Entry 1FFB (X-ray diffraction, 1.75 A resolution); this record covers chain A.

[Chain A]
Protein: Cutinase
Source organism: Nectria haematococca mpVI
Notes: EC 3.1.1.3
Reference sequence: P00590 (CUTI1_FUSSO); residues 1-214 here correspond to UniProt positions 17-230 (UniProt number = residue number + 16)
Sequence (214 residues; row label = number of the first residue in the row):
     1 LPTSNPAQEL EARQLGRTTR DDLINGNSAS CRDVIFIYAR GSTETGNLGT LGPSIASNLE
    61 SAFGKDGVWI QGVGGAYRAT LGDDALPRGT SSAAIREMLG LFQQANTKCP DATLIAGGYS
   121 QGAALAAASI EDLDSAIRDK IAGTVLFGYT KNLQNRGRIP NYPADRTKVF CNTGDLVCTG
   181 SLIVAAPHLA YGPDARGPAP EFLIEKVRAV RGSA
Disordered / not traced: 1-16, 214
Construct notes: engineered mutation Asp84 (Asn100 in P00590)
Disulfide bonds: Cys31-Cys109, Cys171-Cys178
Swiss-Prot annotation at these positions:
  - active site: Ser120 (Nucleophile), Asp175, His188 (Proton donor/acceptor)
  - site (Transition state stabilizer): Ser42, Gln121
  - modified residue: Gly16 (N-D-glucuronoyl glycine)

[Summary]
Curated annotation (UniProt) lists 3 active-site residues.
Chain A is Cutinase (Nectria haematococca mpVI); the structure, Contribution of cutinase serine 42 side chain
to the stabilization of the oxyanion transition state, was determined by X-ray diffraction together with 1FFA,
1FFC, 1FFD and 1FFE from the same study.
